PDB entry 8HT4 | X-ray diffraction, 2.51 A resolution | chains A and B

[Chain A (and B)]
Molecule: Acetylornithine aminotransferase
Organism: Corynebacterium glutamicum ATCC 13032
Notes: EC 2.6.1.11; chain B of this document is another copy of the same molecule, construct and numbering; everything in this record applies to it too
UniProt: Q59282 (ARGD_CORGL); residues 1-391 here = UniProt positions 1-391
Chain sequence (399 residues; each row starts with the number of its first residue):
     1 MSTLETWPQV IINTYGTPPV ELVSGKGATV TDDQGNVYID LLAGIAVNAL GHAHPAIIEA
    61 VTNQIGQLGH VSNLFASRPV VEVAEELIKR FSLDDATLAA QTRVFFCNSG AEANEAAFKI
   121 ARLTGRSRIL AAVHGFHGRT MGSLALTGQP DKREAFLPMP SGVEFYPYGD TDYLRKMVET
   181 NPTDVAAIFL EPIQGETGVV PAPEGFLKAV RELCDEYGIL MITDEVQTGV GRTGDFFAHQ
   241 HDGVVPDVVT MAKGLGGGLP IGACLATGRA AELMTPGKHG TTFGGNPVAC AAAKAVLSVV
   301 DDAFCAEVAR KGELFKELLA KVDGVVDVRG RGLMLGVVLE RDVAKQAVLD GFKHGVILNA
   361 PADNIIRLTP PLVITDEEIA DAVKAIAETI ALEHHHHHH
Disordered / not traced: 1-2, 392-399 (chain B: 1, 392-399)
Construct notes: expression tag (392-399)
Residues lining bound ligands:
  - pyridoxal phosphate (PLP), molecule 1: Ser109, Gly110, Ala111, Asn114, Phe136, His137, Gly138, Glu191, Asp224, Val226, Gln227, Lys253
  - pyridoxal phosphate (PLP), molecule 2: Glu112, Thr281, Thr282, Phe283

[Chain A / chain B interface]
Pairs across the interface (218):
  Thr3(A) - Arg78(B)
  Thr3(A) - Val81(B)
  Leu4(A) - Ala76(B)  hydrophobic
  Thr6(A) - Glu85(B)
  Trp7(A) - Ala76(B)
  Trp7(A) - Val81(B)
  Pro8(A) - Arg103(B)  hydrogen bond (backbone-side chain)
  Gln9(A) - Thr102(B)
  Gln9(A) - Arg103(B)  hydrogen bond (backbone-side chain)
  Val10(A) - Val81(B)
  Val10(A) - Ala84(B)  hydrophobic
  Val10(A) - Ile88(B)  hydrophobic
  Val10(A) - Arg103(B)
  Val10(A) - Val104(B)  hydrogen bond (backbone-backbone)
  Ile11(A) - Ala84(B)  hydrophobic
  Ile11(A) - Arg103(B)
  Ile11(A) - Val104(B)
  Ile11(A) - Phe106(B)  hydrophobic
  Ile12(A) - Arg103(B)
  Ile12(A) - Val104(B)  hydrogen bond (backbone-backbone)
  Ile12(A) - Phe105(B)
  Ile12(A) - Cys264(B)
  Ile12(A) - Met274(B)  hydrophobic
  Asn13(A) - Met274(B)
  Asn13(A) - Thr275(B)
  Asn13(A) - Pro276(B)
  Thr14(A) - Pro276(B)
  Thr14(A) - Gly277(B)  hydrogen bond (backbone-backbone)
  Thr14(A) - His279(B)  hydrogen bond (side chain-backbone)
  Tyr15(A) - Asn73(B)  hydrogen bond
  Tyr15(A) - Phe105(B)
  Tyr15(A) - Gly280(B)
  Tyr15(A) - Thr281(B)  hydrogen bond (side chain-backbone)
  Pro18(A) - Asn73(B)
  Pro18(A) - Leu74(B)
  Pro18(A) - Phe75(B)
  Pro18(A) - Ala76(B)
  Pro19(A) - Leu74(B)
  Val20(A) - Phe75(B)
  Val20(A) - Ala76(B)  hydrogen bond (backbone-backbone)
  Glu21(A) - Ala76(B)
  Glu21(A) - Arg78(B)
  Leu22(A) - Leu68(B)
  Leu22(A) - Val71(B)  hydrophobic
  Leu22(A) - Phe75(B)  hydrophobic
  Leu22(A) - Ala76(B)  hydrogen bond (backbone-backbone)
  Leu22(A) - Ser77(B)
  Val23(A) - Gln67(B)
  Val23(A) - Leu68(B)
  Ser24(A) - Gln67(B)
  Ser24(A) - Leu68(B)
  Gly25(A) - Gln67(B)  hydrogen bond (backbone-backbone)
  Val30(A) - Leu68(B)  hydrophobic
  Leu42(A) - Leu74(B)  hydrophobic
  Gly44(A) - His70(B)  hydrogen bond (backbone-side chain)
  Gly44(A) - Ser72(B)
  Ile45(A) - Ser72(B)
  Val47(A) - His70(B)
  Val47(A) - Phe283(B)  hydrophobic
  Asn48(A) - His70(B)  hydrogen bond (side chain-backbone)
  His52(A) - Leu68(B)
  His52(A) - Gly69(B)
  His52(A) - His70(B)  hydrogen bond (side chain-backbone)
  His52(A) - Val71(B)
  Ala53(A) - Ile65(B)
  Ala53(A) - Gly66(B)
  Ile58(A) - Ile65(B)
  Val61(A) - Val61(B)  hydrophobic
  Thr62(A) - Thr62(B)
  Ile65(A) - Ala53(B)
  Ile65(A) - Ile57(B)  hydrophobic
  Ile65(A) - Ile58(B)
  Ile65(A) - Leu259(B)  hydrophobic
  Gly66(A) - Ala53(B)
  Gly66(A) - Ile58(B)
  Gln67(A) - Val23(B)
  Gln67(A) - Ser24(B)
  Gln67(A) - Gly25(B)  hydrogen bond (backbone-backbone)
  Leu68(A) - Leu22(B)
  Leu68(A) - Val23(B)
  Leu68(A) - Ser24(B)
  Leu68(A) - Gly25(B)
  Leu68(A) - His52(B)
  Gly69(A) - His52(B)
  His70(A) - Gly44(B)  hydrogen bond (side chain-backbone)
  His70(A) - Val47(B)
  His70(A) - Asn48(B)  hydrogen bond (backbone-side chain)
  His70(A) - His52(B)  hydrogen bond (backbone-side chain)
  His70(A) - Gly258(B)  hydrogen bond (backbone-backbone)
  Val71(A) - Leu22(B)  hydrophobic
  Val71(A) - His52(B)
  Ser72(A) - Gly44(B)
  Ser72(A) - Ile45(B)
  Asn73(A) - Trp7(B)
  Asn73(A) - Tyr15(B)
  Asn73(A) - Pro18(B)
  Leu74(A) - Pro18(B)
  Leu74(A) - Pro19(B)
  Leu74(A) - Leu42(B)  hydrophobic
  Leu74(A) - Asn359(B)
  Phe75(A) - Pro18(B)
  Phe75(A) - Val20(B)  hydrophobic
  Phe75(A) - Phe352(B)  hydrophobic
  Phe75(A) - Ile357(B)  hydrophobic
  Ala76(A) - Leu4(B)  hydrophobic
  Ala76(A) - Trp7(B)  hydrophobic
  Ala76(A) - Pro18(B)
  Ala76(A) - Val20(B)  hydrogen bond (backbone-backbone)
  Ala76(A) - Glu21(B)
  Ala76(A) - Leu22(B)  hydrogen bond (backbone-backbone)
  Ser77(A) - Thr3(B)
  Arg78(A) - Ser2(B)
  Arg78(A) - Thr3(B)
  Arg78(A) - Glu21(B)
  Val81(A) - Thr3(B)
  Val81(A) - Thr6(B)
  Val81(A) - Trp7(B)  hydrophobic
  Ala84(A) - Val10(B)  hydrophobic
  Ala84(A) - Ile11(B)  hydrophobic
  Glu85(A) - Thr6(B)
  Glu85(A) - Val10(B)
  Ile88(A) - Val10(B)  hydrophobic
  Thr102(A) - Gln9(B)
  Arg103(A) - Pro8(B)  hydrogen bond (side chain-backbone)
  Arg103(A) - Gln9(B)  hydrogen bond (side chain-backbone)
  Arg103(A) - Val10(B)
  Arg103(A) - Ile11(B)
  Arg103(A) - Ile12(B)
  Val104(A) - Val10(B)  hydrogen bond (backbone-backbone)
  Val104(A) - Ile11(B)
  Val104(A) - Ile12(B)  hydrogen bond (backbone-backbone)
  Phe105(A) - Ile12(B)  hydrophobic
  Phe105(A) - Thr14(B)
  Phe105(A) - Tyr15(B)
  Asn108(A) - Asn108(B)
  Asn108(A) - Pro260(B)
  Asn108(A) - Phe283(B)
  Ser109(A) - Asn108(B)
  Ser109(A) - Glu112(B)  hydrogen bond
  Ser109(A) - Phe283(B)
  Ala111(A) - Glu112(B)
  Glu112(A) - Ser109(B)  hydrogen bond
  Glu112(A) - Ala111(B)
  Glu112(A) - Glu112(B)
  Glu115(A) - Thr140(B)
  Glu115(A) - Met141(B)  hydrogen bond (side chain-backbone)
  Phe118(A) - Met141(B)  hydrophobic
  Lys119(A) - Arg139(B)  hydrogen bond (side chain-backbone)
  Lys119(A) - Met141(B)
  Lys119(A) - Leu144(B)
  Lys119(A) - Phe156(B)
  Arg122(A) - Ala155(B)
  Arg122(A) - Phe156(B)  hydrogen bond (side chain-backbone)
  Arg122(A) - Leu157(B)
  Arg122(A) - Pro158(B)  hydrogen bond (side chain-backbone)
  Leu123(A) - Ala155(B)  hydrophobic
  Leu123(A) - Phe156(B)  hydrophobic
  Arg139(A) - Lys119(B)  hydrogen bond (backbone-side chain)
  Arg139(A) - Gly277(B)  hydrogen bond (side chain-backbone)
  Arg139(A) - Lys278(B)
  Arg139(A) - His279(B)
  Arg139(A) - Gly280(B)
  Thr140(A) - Glu115(B)
  Met141(A) - Glu115(B)  hydrogen bond (backbone-side chain)
  Met141(A) - Phe118(B)  hydrophobic
  Met141(A) - Lys119(B)
  Met141(A) - Gly142(B)
  Gly142(A) - Met141(B)
  Ala155(A) - Arg122(B)
  Ala155(A) - Leu123(B)  hydrophobic
  Phe156(A) - Lys119(B)
  Phe156(A) - Arg122(B)  hydrogen bond (backbone-side chain)
  Phe156(A) - Leu123(B)  hydrophobic
  Phe156(A) - Lys278(B)
  Leu157(A) - Arg122(B)  hydrogen bond (backbone-side chain)
  Pro158(A) - Arg122(B)  hydrogen bond (backbone-side chain)
  Pro158(A) - Ser161(B)
  Pro160(A) - Pro160(B)  hydrophobic
  Ser161(A) - Pro158(B)
  Lys253(A) - Thr282(B)
  Lys253(A) - Phe283(B)
  Gly258(A) - His70(B)  hydrogen bond (backbone-backbone)
  Gly258(A) - Asn286(B)  hydrogen bond (backbone-side chain)
  Leu259(A) - Ile65(B)  hydrophobic
  Pro260(A) - Asn108(B)
  Pro260(A) - Pro260(B)
  Pro260(A) - Phe283(B)  hydrophobic
  Pro260(A) - Asn286(B)
  Ile261(A) - Phe283(B)
  Cys264(A) - Ile12(B)
  Met274(A) - Ile12(B)  hydrophobic
  Met274(A) - Asn13(B)
  Met274(A) - Thr14(B)
  Thr275(A) - Asn13(B)
  Thr275(A) - Thr14(B)
  Pro276(A) - Asn13(B)
  Pro276(A) - Thr14(B)
  Gly277(A) - Thr14(B)  hydrogen bond (backbone-backbone)
  Gly277(A) - Arg139(B)  hydrogen bond (backbone-side chain)
  Lys278(A) - Asp151(B)
  Lys278(A) - Phe156(B)
  His279(A) - Thr14(B)
  His279(A) - Arg139(B)
  Gly280(A) - Tyr15(B)
  Gly280(A) - Arg139(B)
  Thr281(A) - Tyr15(B)  hydrogen bond (backbone-side chain)
  Thr282(A) - Val47(B)
  Thr282(A) - Lys253(B)
  Phe283(A) - Val47(B)  hydrophobic
  Phe283(A) - Asn108(B)
  Phe283(A) - Lys253(B)
  Phe283(A) - Leu259(B)
  Phe283(A) - Pro260(B)  hydrophobic
  Phe283(A) - Ile261(B)
  Asn286(A) - Gly258(B)
  Asn286(A) - Pro260(B)
  Val288(A) - Leu259(B)  hydrophobic
  Ile357(A) - Phe75(B)  hydrophobic
Other interface residues (no listed pair), chain A (102 interface residues in all): Gly16, Ala43, Ile57, Val80, Phe106, Leu144, Ala252, Ala266, Ala271, Phe352, Asn359
Other interface residues (no listed pair), chain B (104 interface residues in all): Gly16, Ala43, Val80, Met159, Ala252, Ala266, Ala271, Val288

[Overview]
102 residues of chain A and 104 residues of chain B are in contact, with 42 hydrogen bonds. Among the polar
pairs are Pro8(A)-Arg103(B), Gln9(A)-Arg103(B) and Thr14(A)-His279(B). Ligands of chain A: pyridoxal
phosphate.
Chain A and chain B are both Acetylornithine aminotransferase (Corynebacterium glutamicum ATCC 13032); the
structure, Crystal structure of Acetylornithine aminotransferase complex with PLP from Corynebacterium
glutamicum, was determined by X-ray diffraction together with 8HT2 from the same study.
